PDB entry 7VAJ | electron microscopy, 3.10 A resolution | chains F and L of the 12 polymer chains in the assembly

# Chain F
Molecule: V-type ATP synthase beta chain
From: Thermus thermophilus HB8
Reference sequence: Q56404 (VATB_THET8); residues 1-478 here = UniProt positions 1-478
Amino-acid sequence (478 residues; each row starts with the number of its first residue):
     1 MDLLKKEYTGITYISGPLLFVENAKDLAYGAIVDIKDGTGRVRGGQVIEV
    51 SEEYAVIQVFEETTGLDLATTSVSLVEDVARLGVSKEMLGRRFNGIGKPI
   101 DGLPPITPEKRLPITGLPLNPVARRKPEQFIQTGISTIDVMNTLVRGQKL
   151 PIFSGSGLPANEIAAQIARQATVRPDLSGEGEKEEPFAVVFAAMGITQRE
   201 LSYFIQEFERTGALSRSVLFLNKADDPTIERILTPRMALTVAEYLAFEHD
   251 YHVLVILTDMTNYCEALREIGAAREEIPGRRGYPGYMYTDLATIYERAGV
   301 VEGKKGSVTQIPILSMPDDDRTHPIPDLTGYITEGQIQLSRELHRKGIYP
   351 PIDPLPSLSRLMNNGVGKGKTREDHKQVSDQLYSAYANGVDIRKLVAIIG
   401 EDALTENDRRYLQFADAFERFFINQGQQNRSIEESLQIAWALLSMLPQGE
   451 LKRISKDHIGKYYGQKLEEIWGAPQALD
Disordered / not traced: 1, 473-478

# Chain L
Molecule: V-type ATP synthase subunit E
From: Thermus thermophilus HB8
Reference sequence: P74901 (VATE_THET8); residues 1-188 here = UniProt positions 1-188
Amino-acid sequence (188 residues; numbered 1 to 188; the number before each row is that of its first residue):
     1 MSKLEAILSQEVEAEIQALLQEAEAKAEAVKREAEEKAKALLQARERALE
    51 AQYRAALRRAESAGELLVATARTQARGEVLEEVRRRVREALEALPQKPEW
   101 PEVVRKLALEALEALPGAKALVANPEDLPHLEALARERGVELQAEPALRL
   151 GVRAVGAEGKTQVENSLLARLDRAWDALSSKVAQALWG
Disordered / not traced: 1-60

# How chain F and chain L interact
Pairs across the interface (25; chain F residue first):
  D2(F) with R173(L)
  L3(F) with R170(L); R173(L); A174(L), hydrophobic
  L4(F) with A114(L), hydrophobic; V163(L), hydrophobic; N165(L)
  K5(F) with V163(L); E164(L), hydrogen bond (backbone-backbone)
  K6(F) with T161(L); Q162(L); V163(L)
  E7(F) with T161(L); Q162(L), hydrogen bond (backbone-backbone)
  Y8(F) with K160(L)
  T9(F) with K160(L)
  E22(F) with K160(L), salt bridge
  N23(F) with K160(L), hydrogen bond
  L75(F) with R173(L), hydrogen bond (backbone-side chain)
  V76(F) with R173(L)
  E87(F) with R76(L), salt bridge
  T107(F) with L80(L); S179(L)
  P108(F) with S180(L), hydrogen bond (backbone-side chain)
  S215(F) with S62(L), hydrogen bond
Also at the interface, not in a pair above, chain F (19 interface residues in all): G10, L103, P104
Also at the interface, not in a pair above, chain L (24 interface residues in all): T70, T73, Q74, G77, L115, E158, G159, A169, D176

# In short
The interface between chain F and chain L involves 19 residues on one side and 24 on the other; the contacts
include 6 hydrogen bonds and 2 salt bridges. Polar pairs include E22(F)-K160(L), E87(F)-R76(L) and
N23(F)-K160(L).
Here chain F is V-type ATP synthase beta chain and chain L is V-type ATP synthase subunit E, both from Thermus
thermophilus HB8. Entry 7VAJ (Nucleotide-free V1EG domain of V/A-ATPase from Thermus thermophilus, state1-2)
was determined by electron microscopy together with 7VAI, 7VAK, 7VAL, 7VAM, 7VAN, 7VAO and 11 further entries
from the same study.
